6HIV - chains A8 and AA of the 154 polymer chains in the assembly; structure by electron microscopy, 7.80 A resolution (low resolution: residue-level contacts below are approximate; hydrogen-bond / salt-bridge calls are withheld).

== Chain A8 ==
Name: bL35m
Source organism: Trypanosoma brucei brucei
UniProtKB: D0A1K1 (D0A1K1_TRYB9); residue numbers follow UniProt; this construct covers 1-181
Sequence (181 residues; each row starts with the number of its first residue):
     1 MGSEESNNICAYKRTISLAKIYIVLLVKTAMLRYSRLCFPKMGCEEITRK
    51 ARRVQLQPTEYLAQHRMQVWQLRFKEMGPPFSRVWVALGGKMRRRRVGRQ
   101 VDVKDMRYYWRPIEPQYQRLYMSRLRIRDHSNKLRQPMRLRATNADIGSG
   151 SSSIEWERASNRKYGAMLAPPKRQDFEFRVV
Unresolved in the structure: 1-39

== Chain AA ==
Molecule: 12S rRNA
Source organism: Trypanosoma brucei brucei
Sequence (1179 nucleotides; each row starts with the number of its first residue; note: 26 numbers in that range are skipped by the numbering (no residue carries them; nothing is unmodelled there); a row labelled like 848A-848Z holds insertion residues (848A, then the next letters in order)):
     1 AUUUUACCAAUUAAGAAGAAUAUUAUAAUAAUGGGUGUCUUAUAUUUUAA
    51 AUAAAUAUUUAAAUUCCGUGUAGUAAAUUUAUUAUUUGUAUUAUUUAUAU
   101 AAUAGGUGUAUUAUAUUUAAAUUUUAAAUUUGUUGUUUUAUAUUUAGAUA
   151 CAUAUUUAUAGAUUAAUAUAUUUAAAUAAUAUUUUAAAAUUUAUUGAACU
   201 GUAAUUAUUAGUUUAAUAUUUUUAGUUUGAUGUUGAAAUAUUUAAUUAAA
   251 GAUGUUACAGUUGUUCUAUAUGUACCAAAUAAAUAUAGUAAGAUUAUUUU
   301 AGUUGAAUUAAUAAAUAAAUAUUUAUUUUUCUUUGUAAAUAUUAUGAACA
   351 AUUUAAAAAUUAAUCUGUUUAACUAAAAUGUUAUAUAUAAUAAUCUAAGU
   401 UAAUUUGAAUAUUAAAAGUACAAGUAUAAUUUGUAAUUCUAAAGUAUAUU
   451 AAUUUUAUAUUUUUAGUAGGUAAAUGAAAAGUAUAAAUGGAUAUAACUUA
   501 AUAUUUAAUAUUUGUUUAAUGAAAAGUAUUUUAUUAUUAUAUUGUAUAGU
   551 AUUAUUAUAGUGUAUAGUUUUUUAAAAAUAUAAAAAUAUUGUUAAUAAAA
   601 UUAUCGUAUUUUAAGUGCGUUAAUUAAAUGCGUUUAUCUAAGAUAAUUAU
   651 UUAAGAUUAUUCUUGUAAAUAUAUUUAAAUAUUAAUAAUUCUUAAAAUAA
   701 AGAAACAUCCUCAAUUGCAAUAUUAUUGUAGCAUAGUAAUUUCUUAACUA
   751 AGUAUUUAAUUUUUCCAUAGAAAAUUUUUAAAUUACAAGAAAGAAAAUAA
   801 AGUAUGAAUUAAUAUCAAAAUUUUAAUAAAAAUUAAAAAAUUAAAAUA
848A-848Z GGGCAAGUCCUACUCUCCUUUACAAA
  849A G
   875 AGAAACAUUAUGAUAUGUAAUUGUAUGUUUGAUUGGGGCAAUACUAUAUU
   925 UAUUUAUAUAGCAUAAGAACUAUAUUCUUUGAAAUUAUAAAAGGUUCGAG
   975 CAGGUUAACAAGCAUUAAAAAUAAAUGUGUUUCAUCGUCUACUUAUUACC
  1025 AUGAUUGAUUGUUCAUCAAAAUAGUAAUUCGUUAGUUGGGUUAAAAUCGU
  1075 UGUAAAGCAGAUUUGUUUAUAUAUUUAAUUUUUAUAAUUAAUAAUAAUUA
  1125 AUAUAAGUACGCAAGGAUUGAUUAUUGAAAAAAGAAAGAAGAAUAUAAUU
  1175 UAUA
Unresolved in the structure: 199-276, 304-316, 345-368, 449-453, 584-793, 848A-848Z, 849A, 894-943, 956-1095, 1117-1155, 1177-1178
Construct notes: conflict A448 (U1811 in 343546), U454 (G1817 in 343546), U455 (G1818 in 343546), A622 (U1985 in 343546), A636 (G1999 in 343546), G702 (A2065 in 343546), C706 (U2069 in 343546), C743 (G2106 in 343546), G752 (A2115 in 343546), U757 (A2120 in 343546), U760 (G2123 in 343546), U762 (G2125 in 343546), G789 (C2152 in 343546), G793 (U2156 in 343546), A877 (Unk2241 in 343546)
Metal / ion sites: Mg2+ site 1 near A30 (its only coordinating residue here); Mg2+ site 2 near A140 (its only coordinating residue here); Mg2+ site 3 near A146 (its only coordinating residue here); Mg2+ site 4: A411, U413; Mg2+ site 5: U438, C439

== Interface between chain A8 and chain AA ==
Residue-residue contacts - 95 pairs, chain A8 then chain AA:
  Met42(A8) with U23(AA); U95(AA); U96(AA)
  Arg52(A8) with A282(AA); A283(AA)
  Gln55(A8) with U56(AA)
  Gln57(A8) with A181(AA)
  Thr59(A8) with U180(AA)
  Glu60(A8) with G68(AA)
  Tyr61(A8) with U60(AA); A61(AA); G70(AA)
  Leu62(A8) with U60(AA); A179(AA)
  Ala63(A8) with U60(AA); A61(AA)
  Gln64(A8) with G68(AA); G70(AA)
  Arg66(A8) with A61(AA)
  Met67(A8) with C67(AA)
  Gln68(A8) with U64(AA); C66(AA)
  Val69(A8) with C66(AA); C67(AA)
  Leu72(A8) with C66(AA)
  Arg73(A8) with C66(AA)
  Lys75(A8) with U164(AA); A165(AA)
  Met77(A8) with U163(AA); U164(AA)
  Gly78(A8) with A162(AA); U163(AA)
  Pro80(A8) with A162(AA); A174(AA)
  Phe81(A8) with A174(AA)
  Arg83(A8) with A162(AA)
  Arg93(A8) with U954(AA); G955(AA)
  Arg94(A8) with U954(AA); G955(AA)
  Arg95(A8) with U954(AA)
  Arg96(A8) with U953(AA); U954(AA)
  Val97(A8) with U953(AA); U954(AA)
  Lys104(A8) with U953(AA)
  Tyr108(A8) with U952(AA)
  Trp110(A8) with A165(AA)
  Pro115(A8) with A317(AA)
  Gln116(A8) with A317(AA)
  Arg119(A8) with U340(AA); A341(AA)
  Ser123(A8) with A341(AA)
  Arg126(A8) with U340(AA)
  Ile127(A8) with A181(AA)
  Arg128(A8) with A179(AA); U180(AA)
  Asp129(A8) with A179(AA); U180(AA)
  His130(A8) with A150(AA); C151(AA); A181(AA)
  Ser131(A8) with C151(AA)
  Asn132(A8) with A154(AA)
  Lys133(A8) with U153(AA)
  Leu134(A8) with A154(AA); A176(AA)
  Arg135(A8) with A178(AA); A179(AA)
  Gln136(A8) with A174(AA); A175(AA)
  Arg139(A8) with A162(AA)
  Arg141(A8) with A62(AA)
  Asp146(A8) with U60(AA); U177(AA)
  Ser149(A8) with U60(AA); U177(AA)
  Gly150(A8) with U59(AA); U60(AA)
  Ser151(A8) with U59(AA)
  Glu155(A8) with U58(AA)
  Trp156(A8) with U58(AA); U59(AA)
  Arg158(A8) with U74(AA)
  Ala159(A8) with U58(AA); U74(AA)
  Ser160(A8) with U74(AA)
  Asn161(A8) with G73(AA); U74(AA)
  Arg162(A8) with U59(AA); U71(AA); A72(AA)
  Ala166(A8) with A72(AA)
  Met167(A8) with A61(AA); A72(AA)
Interface residues without a listed pair, chain A8 (68 interface residues in all): Lys41, Arg53, His65, Gln71, Glu76, Ala142, Ala145, Ile147
Interface residues without a listed pair, chain AA (48 interface residues in all): A25, U182, U342, A500, C944

== Overview ==
Chain A8 and chain AA form an interface of 68 and 48 residues respectively. The Mg2+ site 4 is built by
A411(AA) and U413(AA). The Mg2+ site 5 is built by U438(AA) and C439(AA).
Here chain A8 is bL35m and chain AA is 12S rRNA, both from Trypanosoma brucei brucei. Entry 6HIV (Cryo-EM
structure of the Trypanosoma brucei mitochondrial ribosome - This entry contains the complete mitoribosome)
was determined by electron microscopy (same publication as 6HIW, 6HIX, 6HIY and 6HIZ).
